PDB entry 4IY8 | X-ray diffraction, 2.36 A resolution | chain A

# Chain A
Name: 30K protein 1
From: Bombyx mori
UniProt: H9J4F6 (H9J4F6_BOMMO); residues 1-239 here correspond to UniProt positions 18-256 (UniProt number = residue number + 17)
Sequence (239 residues; numbered 1 to 239; the number before each row is that of its first residue):
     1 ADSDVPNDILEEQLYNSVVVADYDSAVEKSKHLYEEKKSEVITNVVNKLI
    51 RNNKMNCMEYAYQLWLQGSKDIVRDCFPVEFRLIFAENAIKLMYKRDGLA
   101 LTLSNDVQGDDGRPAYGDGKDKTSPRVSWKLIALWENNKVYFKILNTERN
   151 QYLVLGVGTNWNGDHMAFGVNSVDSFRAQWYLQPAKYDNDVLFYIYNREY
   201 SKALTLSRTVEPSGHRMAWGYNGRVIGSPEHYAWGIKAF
What the authors report for this chain:
  - binding site for hexaethylene glycol: Y221, Y232
  - conformationally variable residues (loop rearrangement): D106 to Y116

# Overview
From the paper: a binding site for hexaethylene glycol at Y221 and Y232; conformational variability at D106.
Chain A is 30K protein 1 (Bombyx mori); the structure, Bmlp3 - P21 crystal form, was determined by X-ray
diffraction together with 4IY9 from the same study.
